Entry 8VO0 (electron microscopy, 3.30 A resolution); this record covers chains S and D of the 10 polymer chains in the assembly.

== Chain S ==
Molecule: Histone H2B 1.1
Source organism: Xenopus laevis
Reference sequence: P02281 (H2B11_XENLA); residues 34-122 here correspond to UniProt positions 38-126 (UniProt number = residue number + 4)
Chain sequence (89 residues; each row starts with the number of its first residue):
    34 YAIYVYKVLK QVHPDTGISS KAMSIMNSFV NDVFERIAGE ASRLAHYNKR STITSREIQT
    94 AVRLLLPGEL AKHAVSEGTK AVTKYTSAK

== Chain D ==
Molecule: 157-nt DNA strand
Source organism: Homo sapiens
Sequence (157 nucleotides; numbered 158 to 314; the number before each row is that of its first residue):
   158 GCTGCCGGCG GCTGGAGAAT CCCGGTGCCG AGGCCGCTCA ATTGGTCGTA GACAGCTCTA
   218 GCACCGCTTA AACGCACGTA CGCGCTGTCC CCCGCGTTTA AACCGCCAAG GGGATTACTC
   278 CCTAGTCTCC AGGCACGTCT CAGATATATA CATCCTG

== How chain S and chain D interact ==
Pairs across the interface - 7 pairs, chain S then chain D:
  Tyr-39(S) with DA188(D), hydrogen bond to the phosphate
  Gly-50(S) with DA188(D), phosphate contact
  Ser-53(S) with DG187(D), hydrogen bond to the phosphate
  Arg-83(S) with DA207(D), sugar contact
  Ser-84(S) with DT206(D), hydrogen bond to the phosphate; DA207(D), hydrogen bond to the phosphate
  Thr-85(S) with DA207(D), hydrogen bond to the phosphate
Other interface residues (no listed pair), chain S (7 interface residues in all): Ile-51
Other interface residues (no listed pair), chain D (5 interface residues in all): DG189

== In short ==
7 residues of chain S and 5 residues of chain D are in contact, with 5 hydrogen bonds. Polar pairs include
Tyr-39(S)/DA188(D), Ser-53(S)/DG187(D) and Ser-84(S)/DT206(D).
Chain S is Histone H2B 1.1 (Xenopus laevis) and chain D is a 157-nt DNA strand (Homo sapiens); the structure,
H3K36me3-modified nucleosome bound to PRC2_AJ1-450 with histone H3 tail disengaged, was determined by electron
microscopy (same publication as 8VMI, 8VMJ, 8VML, 8VMN, 8VNV, 8VNZ and 8VOB).
